PDB entry 2HBS | X-ray diffraction, 2.05 A resolution | chains A and B of the 4 polymer chains in the assembly

# Chain A
Name: Hemoglobin S (deoxy), alpha chain
Organism: Homo sapiens
UniProtKB: P69905 (HBA_HUMAN); numbering as in UniProt (aligned over 1-141)
Sequence (141 residues; each row starts with the number of its first residue):
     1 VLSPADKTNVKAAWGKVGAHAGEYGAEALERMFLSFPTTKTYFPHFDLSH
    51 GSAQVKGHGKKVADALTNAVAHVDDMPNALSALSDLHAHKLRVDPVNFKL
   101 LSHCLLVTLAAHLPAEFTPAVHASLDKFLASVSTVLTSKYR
UniProt features mapped onto this chain:
  - site: Lys61 (Not glycated)
  - natural variant: Asp6 (A6D: In J-Toronto; this construct carries the variant), Ala13 (A13D: In J-Paris 1/J-Aljezur), Glu27 (A27E: In Shenyang; this construct carries the variant), Lys61 (K61N: In Zambia; deletion: In Clinic), Asp64 (A64D: In Pontoise; this construct carries the variant), Asp75 (D75A: In Lille; D75G: In Chapel Hill; D75N: In G-Pest), Ala111 (A111D: In Petah Tikva)
Metal / ion sites: heme Fe near His87 (its only coordinating residue here)
Small-molecule neighbours: heme (HEM): Met32, Thr39, Tyr42, Phe43, His45, Phe46, His58, Lys61, Val62, Ala65, Leu66, Leu83, Leu86, His87, Leu91, Val93, Asn97, Phe98, Leu101, Val132, Leu136

# Chain B
Name: Hemoglobin S (deoxy), beta chain
Organism: Homo sapiens
Notes: engineered mutation(s): E6V VARIANT
UniProtKB: P68871 (HBB_HUMAN); residues 1-146 here = UniProt positions 1-146
Sequence (146 residues; row label = number of the first residue in the row):
     1 VHLTPVEKSAVTALWGKVNVDEVGGEALGRLLVVYPWTQRFFESFGDLST
    51 PDAVMGNPKVKAHGKKVLGAFSDGLAHLDNLKGTFATLSELHCDKLHVDP
   101 ENFRLLGNVLVCVLAHHFGKEFTPPVQAAYQKVVAGVANALAHKYH
Differences from the reference sequence: variant Val6 (Glu in P68871)
UniProt features mapped onto this chain:
  - natural variant: Leu3 (H3L: In Graz; this construct carries the variant), Glu7 (E7A: In G-Makassar; E7K: In Hb C; E7Q: In Machida; E7V: In SKCA), Lys8 (E8K: In G-Siriraj; this construct carries the variant), Val11 (A11V: In Iraq-Halabja; this construct carries the variant), Gly16 (W16G: In Randwick; this construct carries the variant), Val23 (E23V: In D-Granada; this construct carries the variant), Gly24 (V24G: In Miyashiro; this construct carries the variant), Gly25 (G25D: In Moscva; G25R: In Riverdale-Bronx; G25V: In Savannah), Leu32 (L32P: In Yokohama), Val33 (L33V: In Muscat; this construct carries the variant), Arg40 (Q40R: In Tianshui; this construct carries the variant), Phe42 (F42Y: In Mequon; deletion: In Bruxelles), 11 further natural variant entries in UniProt
Metal / ion sites: heme Fe near His92 (its only coordinating residue here)
Small-molecule neighbours: heme (HEM): Leu31, Thr38, Phe41, Phe42, Phe45, His63, Lys66, Val67, Ala70, Phe71, Phe85, Leu88, Leu91, His92, Leu96, Val98, Asn102, Phe103, Leu106, Val137, Leu141

# Chain A / chain B interface
Pairs across the interface - 36 pairs, chain A then chain B:
  Glu30(A) - Pro124(B)
  Arg31(A) - Phe122(B)  hydrogen bond (side chain-backbone)
  Arg31(A) - Thr123(B)
  Arg31(A) - Pro124(B)
  Arg31(A) - Gln127(B)  hydrogen bond
  Leu34(A) - Pro124(B)  hydrophobic
  Leu34(A) - Pro125(B)
  Leu34(A) - Ala128(B)
  Ser35(A) - Gln127(B)
  Ser35(A) - Ala128(B)
  Ser35(A) - Gln131(B)
  Phe36(A) - Gln131(B)
  His103(A) - Asn108(B)
  His103(A) - Cys112(B)
  His103(A) - Gln131(B)  hydrogen bond
  Cys104(A) - Gln127(B)
  Val107(A) - Ala115(B)
  Val107(A) - Gln127(B)
  Ala110(A) - Cys112(B)
  Ala110(A) - Ala115(B)  hydrophobic
  Ala110(A) - His116(B)
  Ala111(A) - Ala115(B)
  Ala111(A) - Gly119(B)
  Pro114(A) - His116(B)  hydrogen bond (backbone-side chain)
  Phe117(A) - Arg30(B)  hydrogen bond (backbone-side chain)
  Phe117(A) - His116(B)
  Thr118(A) - Arg30(B)  hydrogen bond (backbone-side chain)
  Pro119(A) - Arg30(B)
  Pro119(A) - Val33(B)
  Pro119(A) - Met55(B)  hydrophobic
  His122(A) - Arg30(B)
  His122(A) - Val34(B)
  His122(A) - Cys112(B)
  Ala123(A) - Val34(B)  hydrophobic
  Asp126(A) - Val34(B)
  Asp126(A) - Tyr35(B)
Other interface residues (no listed pair), chain A (20 interface residues in all): Leu106, Leu113, Ala120
Other interface residues (no listed pair), chain B (20 interface residues in all): Pro51, Val111, Lys120

# Summary
The chain A/chain B interface involves 20 residues from each chain; the contacts include 6 hydrogen bonds.
Polar contacts include Arg31(A)-Phe122(B), Arg31(A)-Gln127(B) and His103(A)-Gln131(B). Ligands of chain A:
heme. Bound to chain B: heme.
Chain A is Hemoglobin S (deoxy), alpha chain and chain B is Hemoglobin S (deoxy), beta chain, both from Homo
sapiens; the structure, The high resolution crystal structure of deoxyhemoglobin S, was determined by X-ray
diffraction.
